PDB entry 4B3S | X-ray diffraction, 3.15 A resolution | chains A and T of the 23 polymer chains in the assembly

# Chain A
Molecule: 16S ribosomal RNA
From: Thermus thermophilus HB8
Sequence (1521 nucleotides; row label = number of the first residue in the row; note: 44 numbers in that range are skipped by the numbering (no residue carries them; nothing is unmodelled there); a row labelled like 189A-189L holds insertion residues (189A, then the next letters in order)):
     1 UUGUUGGAGA GUUUGAUCCU GGCUCAGGGU GAACGCUGGC GGCGUGCCUA AGACAUGCAA
    61 GUCGUGCGGG CCG
    76 CGGGGUUUU
    88 ACUCCG
    96 UGGUCAGCGG CGGACGGGUG AGUAACGCGU GGGU
  129A G
   130 ACCUACCCGG AAGAGGGGGA CAACCCGGGG AAACUCGGGC UAAUCCCCCA UGUGGACCCG
189A-189L CCCCUUGGGGUG
   190 UGUCCAAAGG GCUUU
   216 GCCCGCUUCC GGAUGGGCCC GCGUCCCAUC AGCUAGUUGG UGGGGUAAUG GCCCACCAAG
   276 GCGACGACGG GUAGCCGGUC UGAGAGGAUG GCCGGCCACA GGGGCACUGA GACACGGGCC
   336 CCACUCCUAC GGGAGGCAGC AGUUAGGAAU CUUCCGCAAU GGGCGCAAGC CUGACGGAGC
   396 GACGCCGCUU GGAGGAAGAA GCCCUUCGGG GUGUAAACUC CUGA
   441 ACCCGGGACG AAACCCCC
   460 GA
   470 CGAGGGGA
   479 CUGACGGUAC CGGGGUAA
   498 UAGCGCCGGC CAACUCCGUG CCAGCAGCCG CGGUAAUACG GAGGGCGCGA GCGUUACCCG
   558 GAUUCACUGG GCGUAAAGGG CGUGUAGGCG GCCUGGGGCG UCCCAUGUGA AAGACCACGG
   618 CUCAACCGUG GGGGAGCGUG GGAUACGCUC AGGCUAGACG GUGGGAGAGG GUGGUGGAAU
   678 UCCCGGAGUA GCGGUGAAAU GCGCAGAUAC CGGGAGGAAC GCCGAUGGCG AAGGCAGCCA
   738 CCUGGUCCAC CCGUGACGCU GAGGCGCGAA AGCGUGGGGA GCAAACCGGA UUAGAUACCC
   798 GGGUAGUCCA CGCCCUAAAC GAUGCGCGCU AGGUCUCUGG GUCU
   848 CCUGGGGGCC GAAGCUAACG CGUUAAGCGC GCCGCCUGGG GAGUACGGCC GCAAGGCUGA
   908 AACUCAAAGG AAUUGACGGG GGCCCGCACA AGCGGUGGAG CAUGUGGUUU AAUUCGAAGC
   968 AACGCGAAGA ACCUUACCAG GCCUUGACAU GCUA
 1001A G
  1002 GGAACCCGGG UGAAAGCCUG GGGUGCCCC
1030A-1030D GCGA
  1031 GGGGAGCCCU AGCACAGGUG CUGCAUGGCC GUCGUCAGCU CGUGCCGUGA GGUGUUGGGU
  1091 UAAGUCCCGC AACGAGCGCA ACCCCCGCCG UUAGUUGCCA GCGGUUCGGC CGGGCACUCU
  1151 AACGGGACUG CCCGCG
  1168 AAAGCGGGAG GAAGGAGGGG ACGACGUCUG GUCAGCAUGG CCCUUACGGC CUGGGCGACA
  1228 CACGUGCUAC AAUGCCCACU ACAAAGCGAU GCCACCCGGC AACGGGGAGC UAAUCGCAAA
  1288 AAGGUGGGCC CAGUUCGGAU UGGGGUCUGC AACCCGACCC CAUGAAGCCG GAAUCGCUAG
  1348 UAAUCGCGGA UCAGCC
 1363A A
  1364 UGCCGCGGUG AAUACGUUCC CGGGCCUUGU ACACACCGCC CGUCACGCCA UGGGAGCGGG
  1424 CUCUACCCGA AGUCGCCGG
1442A-1442B GA
  1443 GCCUA
  1452 C
  1456 GGGCAGGCGC CGAGGGUAGG GCCCGUGACU GGGGCGAAGU CGUAACAAGG UAGCUGUACC
  1516 GGAAGGUGCG GCUGGAUCAC CUCCUUUCU
Unresolved in the structure: 1-4, 1534-1540
Metal / ion sites: Mg2+ site 1: U12, G22; Mg2+ site 2: U12, C526, G527, A914; Mg2+ site 3: G15, U920; Mg2+ site 4 near G21 (its only coordinating residue here); Mg2+ site 5: C48, G115; Mg2+ site 6 near A53 (its only coordinating residue here); Mg2+ site 7: C58, U387; Mg2+ site 8: A59, U387; Mg2+ site 9: G61, U62, G105; Mg2+ site 10: G69, G70, U99; Mg2+ site 11: A116, G117, G289; Mg2+ site 12: C121, G124, U125, G236; 100 more Mg2+ sites not listed; 12 more K+ sites not listed
Residues lining bound ligands: RPO ((1R,2R,3S,4R,6S)-4,6-diamino-2-{[3-O-(2,6-diamino-2,6-dideoxy-beta-L-idopyranosyl)-beta-D-ribofuranosyl]oxy}-3-hydroxycyclohexyl 2-amino-4-O-benzyl-2-deoxy-alpha-D-glucopyranoside): G1405, U1406, C1407, A1408, C1409, G1489, C1490, G1491, A1492, A1493, G1494, U1495, C1496
What the authors report for this chain:
  - mutagenesis - A1408G, G1491C: decreased binding to RPO
  - binding site for RPO: A1408, A1492

# Chain T
Protein: 30S ribosomal protein S20
From: Thermus thermophilus HB8
UniProt: P80380 (RS20_THET8); residues -6 to 99 here correspond to UniProt positions 1-106 (UniProt number = residue number + 7)
Chain sequence (106 residues; row label = number of the first residue in the row; numbers below 1 keep their minus sign (Met-6 is residue -6)):
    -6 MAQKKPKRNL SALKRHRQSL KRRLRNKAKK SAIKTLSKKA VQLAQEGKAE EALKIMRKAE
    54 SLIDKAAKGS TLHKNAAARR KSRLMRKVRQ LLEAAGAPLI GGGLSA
Unresolved in the structure: -6 to 0
Construct notes: conflict Val34 (Ile41 in P80380)
Metal / ion sites: Mg2+: Thr28 (shared with G1441(A) of chain A)

# How chain A and chain T interact
Residue-residue contacts (99; chain A residue first):
  G102(A) with Arg10(T), salt bridge to the phosphate
  C103(A) with Lys7(T), phosphate contact; Arg10(T), salt bridge to the phosphate
  G104(A) with Lys7(T), hydrogen bond to the base; Gln11(T), hydrogen bond to the phosphate; Lys14(T), salt bridge to the phosphate
  G105(A) with Gln11(T), phosphate contact; Arg15(T), salt bridge to the phosphate
  C106(A) with Arg8(T), base contact
  G107(A) with Arg8(T), hydrogen bond to the base
  G108(A) with Arg8(T), base contact
  C131(A) with Asn68(T), phosphate contact
  C132(A) with Lys67(T), phosphate contact; Asn68(T), hydrogen bond to the phosphate
  U133(A) with Lys67(T), salt bridge to the phosphate
  C174(A) with Arg18(T), sugar contact
  C175(A) with Arg18(T), hydrogen bond to the sugar
  C176(A) with Lys22(T), salt bridge to the phosphate
  C177(A) with Lys58(T), salt bridge to the phosphate
  C178(A) with Lys58(T), salt bridge to the phosphate
  A185(A) with Glu53(T), base contact; Ala71(T), phosphate contact; Lys74(T), hydrogen bond to the base
  C186(A) with Ala71(T), sugar contact; Lys74(T), sugar contact; Ser75(T), hydrogen bond to the phosphate; Met78(T), hydrogen bond to the sugar
  C187(A) with Ser75(T), hydrogen bond to the phosphate; Met78(T), sugar contact; Arg79(T), phosphate contact; Arg82(T), hydrogen bond to the sugar; Leu97(T), base contact; Ser98(T), hydrogen bond to the base
  C188(A) with Arg79(T), salt bridge to the phosphate; Arg82(T), hydrogen bond to the sugar; Ser98(T), hydrogen bond to the base
  U190(A) with Ser98(T), base contact; Ala99(T), base contact
  G191(A) with Met78(T), base contact; Gly94(T), hydrogen bond to the sugar; Gly95(T), sugar contact; Gly96(T), hydrogen bond to the base; Leu97(T), hydrogen bond to the sugar; Ser98(T), hydrogen bond to the base
  U192(A) with Arg50(T), hydrogen bond to the phosphate; Glu53(T), hydrogen bond to the sugar; Gly95(T), sugar contact; Gly96(T), hydrogen bond to the sugar
  C193(A) with Arg50(T), salt bridge to the phosphate; Glu53(T), sugar contact; Ser54(T), hydrogen bond to the phosphate; Asp57(T), hydrogen bond to the sugar
  C194(A) with Ser54(T), hydrogen bond to the phosphate; Asp57(T), sugar contact; Lys58(T), phosphate contact; Lys61(T), sugar contact
  A195(A) with Lys58(T), phosphate contact; Lys61(T), hydrogen bond to the sugar
  U222(A) with Lys61(T), phosphate contact
  U223(A) with Lys61(T), salt bridge to the phosphate
  G259(A) with Arg76(T), salt bridge to the phosphate
  G260(A) with Arg76(T), salt bridge to the phosphate
  U261(A) with Arg72(T), salt bridge to the phosphate; Arg73(T), salt bridge to the phosphate; Arg76(T), base contact
  A262(A) with Lys67(T), sugar contact; Asn68(T), hydrogen bond to the sugar; Ala69(T), phosphate contact; Arg72(T), salt bridge to the phosphate
  A263(A) with Asn68(T), phosphate contact; Arg72(T), salt bridge to the phosphate
  C322(A) with Arg16(T), sugar contact
  U323(A) with Ser12(T), sugar contact; Arg15(T), phosphate contact; Arg16(T), phosphate contact; Asn19(T), hydrogen bond to the phosphate
  G324(A) with Arg15(T), salt bridge to the phosphate; Asn19(T), hydrogen bond to the phosphate; Ser63(T), hydrogen bond to the phosphate
  A325(A) with Ser63(T), phosphate contact
  G332(A) with Leu3(T), phosphate contact
  G333(A) with His9(T), sugar contact
  A349(A) with Arg1(T), sugar contact
  U1436(A) with Arg16(T), salt bridge to the phosphate
  C1437(A) with Lys27(T), salt bridge to the phosphate
  G1438(A) with Lys27(T), salt bridge to the phosphate
  C1439(A) with Lys31(T), salt bridge to the phosphate
  G1456(A) with Leu29(T), sugar contact; Lys32(T), hydrogen bond to the phosphate
  G1457(A) with Thr28(T), sugar contact; Lys32(T), salt bridge to the phosphate
  G1458(A) with Ala21(T), phosphate contact; Ser24(T), phosphate contact; Ala25(T), phosphate contact; Thr28(T), hydrogen bond to the phosphate
  C1459(A) with Lys20(T), salt bridge to the phosphate; Ala21(T), phosphate contact; Ser24(T), hydrogen bond to the phosphate
  A1460(A) with Lys20(T), salt bridge to the phosphate
Interface residues without a listed pair, chain A (51 interface residues in all): G61, G331, G350
Interface residues without a listed pair, chain T (51 interface residues in all): Leu17, Lys51, Lys80

# In short
Chain A and chain T each contribute 51 residues to their interface; the contacts include 31 hydrogen bonds and
25 salt bridges. Among the polar pairs are G104(A)-Lys7(T), G107(A)-Arg8(T) and A185(A)-Lys74(T). From the
paper: a binding site for RPO at A1408(A) and A1492(A); A1408G and G1491C of chain A reduce binding to RPO.
Here chain A is 16S ribosomal RNA and chain T is 30S ribosomal protein S20, both from Thermus thermophilus
HB8. Entry 4B3S (Crystal structure of the 30S ribosome in complex with compound 37) was determined by X-ray
diffraction (same publication as 4B3M, 4B3R and 4B3T).
